7BPK - chains B and H of the 6 polymer chains in the assembly; structure by X-ray diffraction, 3.10 A resolution.

Chain B:
Protein: Envelope protein
Source organism: Zika virus
UniProt: A0A142I5B9 (POLG_ZIKVK); residues 1-409 here correspond to UniProt positions 291-699 (UniProt number = residue number + 290)
Sequence (416 residues; numbered 0 to 415; the number before each row is that of its first residue; numbering starts at 0):
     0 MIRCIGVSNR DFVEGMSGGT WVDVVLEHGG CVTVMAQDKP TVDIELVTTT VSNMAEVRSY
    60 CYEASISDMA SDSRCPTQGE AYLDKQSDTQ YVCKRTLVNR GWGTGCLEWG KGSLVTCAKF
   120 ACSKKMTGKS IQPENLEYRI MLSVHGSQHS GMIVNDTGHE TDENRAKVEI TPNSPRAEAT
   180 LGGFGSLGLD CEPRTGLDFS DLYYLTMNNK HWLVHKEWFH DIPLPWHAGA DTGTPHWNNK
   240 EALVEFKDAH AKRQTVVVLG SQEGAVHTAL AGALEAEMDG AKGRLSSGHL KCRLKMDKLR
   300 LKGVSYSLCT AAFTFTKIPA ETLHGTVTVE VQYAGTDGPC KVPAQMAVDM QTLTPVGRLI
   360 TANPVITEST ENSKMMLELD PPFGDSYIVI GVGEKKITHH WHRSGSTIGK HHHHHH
Not modelled in the structure: 404-415
Construct notes: expression tag (0, 410-415); conflict N98 (Asp388 in A0A142I5B9), T103 (Asn393 in A0A142I5B9), L106 (Gly396 in A0A142I5B9), E107 (Leu397 in A0A142I5B9), W108 (Phe398 in A0A142I5B9)
Curated features (UniProtKB/Swiss-Prot):
  - glycosylation: N154 (N-linked (GlcNAc...) asparagine)
  - cross-link (Glycyl lysine isopeptide (Lys-Gly)): K38 (interchain with G-Cter in ubiquitin), K281 (interchain with G-Cter in ubiquitin)
Disulfide bonds: C3-C30, C60-C121, C74-C105, C92-C116, C190-C291, C308-C339
From the paper describing this entry:
  - mutagenesis - W101F: unchanged binding to FLE mAbs

Chain H:
Protein: Z3L1 Heavy chain
Source organism: Homo sapiens
Sequence (127 residues; numbered 1 to 127; the number before each row is that of its first residue):
     1 EVQLVESGGG VVQPGRSLRL SCAASGFTFS SYAMHWVRQA PGKGLEWVAV ISYDGSNKYY
    61 ADSVKGRFTI SRDNSKSTLY LQMNNLRAED TAVYYCARDH LGWSSIWSAP ESFLDYWGQG
   121 TLVTVSS
Disulfide bonds: C22-C96

How chain B and chain H interact:
Residue-residue contacts - 32 pairs, chain B then chain H:
  V46(B) with W107(H)
  T47(B) with W107(H), hydrogen bond
  E136(B) with E111(H)
  R138(B) with W107(H); E111(H), salt bridge
  M140(B) with W107(H), hydrophobic
  D155(B) with W107(H)
  H158(B) with W107(H)
  N208(B) with Y53(H)
  T231(B) with E1(H)
  E276(B) with S104(H); S105(H)
  M277(B) with S31(H); S104(H), hydrogen bond (backbone-side chain)
  D278(B) with L101(H); G102(H), hydrogen bond (side chain-backbone); W103(H), hydrogen bond (side chain-backbone); S104(H), hydrogen bond (side chain-backbone); S108(H)
  G279(B) with S31(H); Y32(H); H100(H); L101(H); G102(H)
  A280(B) with Y32(H); H100(H), hydrogen bond (backbone-backbone)
  K281(B) with L101(H); E111(H), salt bridge
  R283(B) with S105(H); W107(H); S108(H); E111(H), salt bridge
Interface residues without a listed pair, chain B (17 interface residues in all): T49
Interface residues without a listed pair, chain H (14 interface residues in all): G26

In short:
17 residues of chain B and 14 residues of chain H are in contact, with 6 hydrogen bonds and 3 salt bridges.
Among the polar pairs are R138(B)-E111(H), K281(B)-E111(H) and R283(B)-E111(H). The paper reports that W101F
of chain B leaves binding to FLE mAbs unchanged.
Here chain B is Envelope protein (Zika virus) and chain H is Z3L1 Heavy chain (Homo sapiens). Entry 7BPK (Zika
virus envelope protein mutant bound to mAb) was determined by X-ray diffraction (same publication as 7BQ5).
